PDB entry 5GSZ | X-ray diffraction, 2.72 A resolution | chain A

# Chain A
Protein: Kinesin-like protein KIF19
Organism: Mus musculus
UniProtKB: Q99PT9 (KIF19_MOUSE); numbering as in UniProt (aligned over 1-353)
Amino-acid sequence (353 residues; each row starts with the number of its first residue):
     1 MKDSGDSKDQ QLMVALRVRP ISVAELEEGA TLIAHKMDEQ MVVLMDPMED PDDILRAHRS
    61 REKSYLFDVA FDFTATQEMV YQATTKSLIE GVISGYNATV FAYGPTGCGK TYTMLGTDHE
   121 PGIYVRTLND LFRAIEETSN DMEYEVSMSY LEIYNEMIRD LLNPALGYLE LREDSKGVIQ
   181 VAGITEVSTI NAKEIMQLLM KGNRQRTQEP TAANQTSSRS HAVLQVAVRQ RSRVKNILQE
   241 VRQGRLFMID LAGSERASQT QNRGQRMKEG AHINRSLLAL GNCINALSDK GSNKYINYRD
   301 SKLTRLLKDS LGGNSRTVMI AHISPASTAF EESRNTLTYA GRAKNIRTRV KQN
Disordered / not traced: 1-10, 176-177, 212-214, 256-276, 343-353
Covalently attached groups: covalent link Ser175-Arg204
Bound ions: Mg2+: Thr111 (together with ADP)
Ligand contacts: ADP (adenosine-5'-diphosphate): Arg17, Arg19, Pro20, Pro105, Thr106, Gly107, Cys108, Gly109, Lys110, Thr111, Tyr112
UniProt features mapped onto this chain:
  - binding site (ATP): Gly104 to Thr111
Reported in the primary citation:
  - mutagenesis - L55A: unchanged catalytic activity on MTs
  - mutagenesis - N297P: decreased catalytic activity on tubulin
  - mutagenesis - N297P: unchanged catalytic activity on MT
  - mutagenesis - L55A (1.6 +/- 0.3 uM): decreased binding to MT

# Overview
Ligands of chain A: ADP. UniProt lists 8 ATP-binding residues. The paper reports that N297P reduces catalytic
activity on tubulin; L55A reduces binding to MT.
Chain A is Kinesin-like protein KIF19 (Mus musculus); the structure, Crystal Structure of the KIF19A Motor
Domain Complexed with Mg-ADP, was determined by X-ray diffraction (same publication as 5GSY).
